Entry 7WKK (electron microscopy, 4.20 A resolution (low resolution: residue-level contacts below are approximate; hydrogen-bond / salt-bridge calls are withheld)); this record covers chains H and I of the 30 polymer chains in the assembly.

# Chain H
Protein: IL4I1 protein
Organism: Xenopus laevis
Reference sequence: Q91349 (Q91349_XENLA); residue numbers follow UniProt; this construct covers 1-547
Amino-acid sequence (547 residues; numbered 1 to 547; the number before each row is that of its first residue):
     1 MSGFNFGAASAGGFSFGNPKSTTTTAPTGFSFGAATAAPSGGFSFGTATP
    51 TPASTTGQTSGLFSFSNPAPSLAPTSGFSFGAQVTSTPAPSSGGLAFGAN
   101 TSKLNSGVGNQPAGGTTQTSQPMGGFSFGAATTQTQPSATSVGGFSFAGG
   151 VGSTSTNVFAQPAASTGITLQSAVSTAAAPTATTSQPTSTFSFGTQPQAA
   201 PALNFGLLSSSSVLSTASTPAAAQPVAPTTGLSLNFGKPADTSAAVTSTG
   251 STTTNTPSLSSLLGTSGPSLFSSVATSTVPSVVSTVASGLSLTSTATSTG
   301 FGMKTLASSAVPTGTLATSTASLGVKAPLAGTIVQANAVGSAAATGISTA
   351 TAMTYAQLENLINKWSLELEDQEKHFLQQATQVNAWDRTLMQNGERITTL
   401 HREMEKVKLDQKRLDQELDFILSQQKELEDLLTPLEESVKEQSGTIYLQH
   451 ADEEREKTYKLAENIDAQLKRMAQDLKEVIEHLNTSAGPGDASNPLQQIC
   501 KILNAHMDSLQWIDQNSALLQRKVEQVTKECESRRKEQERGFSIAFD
Unresolved in the structure: 1-358, 488-493, 528-547
From the paper describing this entry:
  - disease-associated variants - Q416P: decreased stability (proposed by the authors, not directly observed)

# Chain I
Protein: MGC84997 protein
Organism: Xenopus laevis
Reference sequence: Q5EAX5 (Q5EAX5_XENLA); numbering as in UniProt (aligned over 1-599)
Amino-acid sequence (599 residues; row label = number of the first residue in the row):
     1 MASGFSFGTAAASTTTLNPTAAAPFSFGATPAASNTGTTGGLGFGAFNAA
    51 ATPATTTATTGLGGGLFGAKPAAGFTLGGANTATATTTAASTGFSVGFNK
   101 PAGSATPFSLPVTSTSSGGLSLASALTSTPATGPSPFTLNLGSTPATTTA
   151 AATGLSLGGTLTGLGGSLFQNTNPSATGLGQSTLGQSTLGQSTLGQSLLG
   201 QSLLGQSLLGQSTLGQSTLGQSLLGQSLLGLGLNLGAVAPVSQVTTHEGL
   251 GGLDFSSSSDKKSDKAGTRPEDSKALKDENLPQLLCQDVENFQKFVKEQK
   301 QVQEEISRMSSKAMLKVQEDIKALKQLLSVASSGLQRNALAIDKLKIETA
   351 EELKNAEIALRTQKTPPGLQHENTAPADYFHTLVQQFEVQLQQYRQQIEE
   401 LENHLATQSNTLHLSPQDLSMAMQKLYQTFVALAAQLQAVNENFKMLKEQ
   451 YLGYRKAFLGDSTDVFEARRAEAKKWQNAPRVTTGPTPFSNIPNAAAVAM
   501 AATLTQQQQPTTGFGSSSAFGGNTSGSSSFGFGTANKPSGSLSAGFGSTS
   551 TSGFNFSNPGINASAGLTFGVSNPSSTSFGTGQLLQLKKPPAGNKRGKR
Unresolved in the structure: 1-281, 453-599

# How chain H and chain I interact
Pairs across the interface (17):
  Gln372(H) with Gln303(I)
  Trp386(H) with Met314(I)
  Arg396(H) with Ile321(I)
  Leu428(H) with Leu353(I)
  Leu431(H) with Ala356(I); Leu360(I)
  Leu432(H) with Ala356(I)
  Leu435(H) with Leu360(I)
  Ser438(H) with Gln363(I)
  Met472(H) with Tyr394(I)
  Ser517(H) with Leu437(I); Val440(I)
  Leu520(H) with Val440(I)
  Gln521(H) with Val440(I)
  Val524(H) with Asn443(I); Phe444(I)
  Val527(H) with Leu447(I)
Interface residues without a listed pair, chain H (23 interface residues in all): Phe376, Gln379, Thr389, Asn393, Ile421, Gln424, Pro434, Val439, Leu469
Interface residues without a listed pair, chain I (25 interface residues in all): Lys300, Ile306, Ser311, Val317, Gln318, Leu345, Thr349, Glu357, Ala359, Lys364, Phe387, Gln390

# Summary
23 residues of chain H face 25 of chain I across their interface. The paper reports that Q416P of chain H
reduces stability.
Here chain H is IL4I1 protein and chain I is MGC84997 protein, both from Xenopus laevis. Entry 7WKK (Cryo-EM
structure of the IR subunit from X. laevis NPC) was determined by electron microscopy.
